Entry 5LUG (X-ray diffraction, 1.70 A resolution); this record covers chains A and C of the 4 polymer chains in the assembly.

== Chain A (and C) ==
Molecule: Spindlin-like protein 2, isoform CRA_a
Source organism: Homo sapiens
Notes: chain C of this document is another copy of the same molecule, construct and numbering; everything in this record applies to it too
Reference sequence: A0A024R9Y9 (A0A024R9Y9_HUMAN); residue numbers follow UniProt; this construct covers 45-258
Amino-acid sequence (222 residues; each row starts with the number of its first residue):
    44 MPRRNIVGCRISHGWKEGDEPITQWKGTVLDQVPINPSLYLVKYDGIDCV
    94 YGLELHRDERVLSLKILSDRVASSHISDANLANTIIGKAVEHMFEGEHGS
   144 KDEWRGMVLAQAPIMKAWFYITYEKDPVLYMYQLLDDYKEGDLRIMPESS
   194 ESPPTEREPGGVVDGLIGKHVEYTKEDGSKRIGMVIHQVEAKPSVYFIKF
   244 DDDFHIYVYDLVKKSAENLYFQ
Not modelled in the structure: 44, 191-203, 265 (chain C: 44, 117-119, 191-203)
Sequence notes: initiating methionine (44); expression tag (259-265)

== Chain A / chain C interface ==
Pairs across the interface (29; chain A residue first):
  Arg46(A) - Asp207(C)
  Asn48(A) - Val205(C)
  Gln75(A) - Asp207(C)  hydrogen bond
  Gln75(A) - Gly208(C)  hydrogen bond (side chain-backbone)
  Pro77(A) - Ile78(C)
  Ile78(A) - Pro77(C)
  Ile78(A) - Ile78(C)  hydrophobic
  Tyr83(A) - Asp207(C)  hydrogen bond
  Ser120(A) - Asn123(C)
  Asp121(A) - Asn123(C)  hydrogen bond
  Ala122(A) - Ala122(C)  hydrophobic
  Ala122(A) - Asn123(C)  hydrogen bond (backbone-side chain)
  Ala122(A) - Asn126(C)
  Asn123(A) - Ser120(C)
  Asn123(A) - Asp121(C)  hydrogen bond
  Asn123(A) - Ala122(C)  hydrogen bond (side chain-backbone)
  Asn123(A) - Asn123(C)
  Asn126(A) - Ala122(C)
  Lys159(A) - Glu233(C)  salt bridge
  Val205(A) - Asn48(C)  hydrogen bond (backbone-side chain)
  Val206(A) - Asn48(C)
  Asp207(A) - Pro45(C)
  Asp207(A) - Asn48(C)  hydrogen bond (backbone-side chain)
  Asp207(A) - Ile49(C)  hydrogen bond (side chain-backbone)
  Asp207(A) - Val50(C)  hydrogen bond (side chain-backbone)
  Asp207(A) - Gln75(C)
  Gly208(A) - Gln75(C)  hydrogen bond (backbone-side chain)
  Glu233(A) - Lys159(C)  salt bridge
  Pro236(A) - Arg113(C)
Also at the interface, not in a pair above, chain A (23 interface residues in all): Arg47, Pro80, Ile119, Pro156, Ile210
Also at the interface, not in a pair above, chain C (20 interface residues in all): Pro156, Ile210

== Overview ==
The interface between chain A and chain C involves 23 residues on one side and 20 on the other; the contacts
include 12 hydrogen bonds and 2 salt bridges. Polar pairs include Lys159(A)-Glu233(C), Gln75(A)-Asp207(C) and
Gln75(A)-Gly208(C).
Chain A and chain C are both Spindlin-like protein 2, isoform CRA_a (Homo sapiens); the structure, Crystal
structure of human Spindlin-2B protein in complex with ART(M3L)QTA(2MR)KS peptide, was determined by X-ray
diffraction.
